Entry 7R6U (X-ray diffraction, 1.55 A resolution); this record covers chains A and B.

Chain A (and B):
Protein: CBP domain-containing protein
Source organism: Paracoccidioides brasiliensis (strain Pb03)
Notes: chain B of this document is another copy of the same molecule, construct and numbering; everything in this record applies to it too
Reference sequence: A0A0A5IIP6 (A0A0A5IIP6_PARBP); residues 1-77 here correspond to UniProt positions 30-106 (UniProt number = residue number + 29)
Amino-acid sequence (77 residues; numbered 1 to 77; the number before each row is that of its first residue):
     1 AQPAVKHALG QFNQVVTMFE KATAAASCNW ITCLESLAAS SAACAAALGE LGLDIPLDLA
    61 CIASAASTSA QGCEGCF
Unresolved in the structure: 1-2, 66-68 (chain B: 66-68)
Disulfides: Cys28-Cys76, Cys33-Cys73, Cys44-Cys61

How chain A and chain B interact:
Residue-residue contacts - 44 pairs, chain A then chain B:
  Ala4(A) with Ala22(B), hydrophobic
  Val5(A) with Phe19(B), hydrophobic; Ala22(B), hydrophobic; Thr23(B); Gly75(B); Cys76(B); Phe77(B), hydrophobic
  Lys6(A) with Phe77(B)
  Ala8(A) with Val15(B)
  Leu9(A) with Phe19(B), hydrophobic; Leu59(B), hydrophobic; Ile62(B), hydrophobic; Phe77(B), hydrophobic
  Gln11(A) with Val15(B); Met18(B)
  Phe12(A) with Phe12(B), hydrophobic; Val15(B), hydrophobic; Leu59(B), hydrophobic; Ala63(B), hydrophobic
  Val15(A) with Ala8(B); Gln11(B); Phe12(B)
  Met18(A) with His7(B)
  Phe19(A) with Ala8(B), hydrophobic; Leu9(B), hydrophobic
  Ala22(A) with Ala4(B), hydrophobic; Val5(B)
  Thr23(A) with Val5(B)
  Ala25(A) with Ala1(B)
  Ala26(A) with Ala1(B), hydrophobic
  Ala42(A) with Glu50(B)
  Ala46(A) with Ala46(B), hydrophobic
  Glu50(A) with Ala42(B)
  Pro56(A) with Ala60(B), hydrophobic
  Leu57(A) with Ala43(B), hydrophobic; Leu57(B), hydrophobic
  Leu59(A) with Leu9(B), hydrophobic; Phe12(B), hydrophobic
  Ile62(A) with Leu9(B), hydrophobic
  Ala63(A) with Phe12(B), hydrophobic
  Gly75(A) with Val5(B)
  Cys76(A) with Val5(B)
  Phe77(A) with Val5(B); Leu9(B), hydrophobic
Also at the interface, not in a pair above, chain A (30 interface residues in all): Pro3, His7, Asn13, Ala43, Ala60
Also at the interface, not in a pair above, chain B (28 interface residues in all): Gln2, Asn13, Pro56

Overview:
30 residues of chain A face 28 of chain B across their interface.
Chain A and chain B are both CBP domain-containing protein (Paracoccidioides brasiliensis (strain Pb03)); the
structure, Paracoccidioides americana Pb03 Calcium Binding Protein 1 (Cbp1), was determined by X-ray
diffraction.
